PDB entry 7NZ2 | electron microscopy, 11.00 A resolution (very low resolution: no residue pairs are listed; an interface is given only as per-side residue counts) | chains B1 and N1 of the 44 polymer chains in the assembly

== Chain B1 ==
Molecule: Chromosome partition protein MukB
Organism: Photorhabdus thracensis
Reference sequence: A0A0F7LRY2 (A0A0F7LRY2_9GAMM); numbering as in UniProt (aligned over 1-1482)
Chain sequence (1482 residues; row label = number of the first residue in the row):
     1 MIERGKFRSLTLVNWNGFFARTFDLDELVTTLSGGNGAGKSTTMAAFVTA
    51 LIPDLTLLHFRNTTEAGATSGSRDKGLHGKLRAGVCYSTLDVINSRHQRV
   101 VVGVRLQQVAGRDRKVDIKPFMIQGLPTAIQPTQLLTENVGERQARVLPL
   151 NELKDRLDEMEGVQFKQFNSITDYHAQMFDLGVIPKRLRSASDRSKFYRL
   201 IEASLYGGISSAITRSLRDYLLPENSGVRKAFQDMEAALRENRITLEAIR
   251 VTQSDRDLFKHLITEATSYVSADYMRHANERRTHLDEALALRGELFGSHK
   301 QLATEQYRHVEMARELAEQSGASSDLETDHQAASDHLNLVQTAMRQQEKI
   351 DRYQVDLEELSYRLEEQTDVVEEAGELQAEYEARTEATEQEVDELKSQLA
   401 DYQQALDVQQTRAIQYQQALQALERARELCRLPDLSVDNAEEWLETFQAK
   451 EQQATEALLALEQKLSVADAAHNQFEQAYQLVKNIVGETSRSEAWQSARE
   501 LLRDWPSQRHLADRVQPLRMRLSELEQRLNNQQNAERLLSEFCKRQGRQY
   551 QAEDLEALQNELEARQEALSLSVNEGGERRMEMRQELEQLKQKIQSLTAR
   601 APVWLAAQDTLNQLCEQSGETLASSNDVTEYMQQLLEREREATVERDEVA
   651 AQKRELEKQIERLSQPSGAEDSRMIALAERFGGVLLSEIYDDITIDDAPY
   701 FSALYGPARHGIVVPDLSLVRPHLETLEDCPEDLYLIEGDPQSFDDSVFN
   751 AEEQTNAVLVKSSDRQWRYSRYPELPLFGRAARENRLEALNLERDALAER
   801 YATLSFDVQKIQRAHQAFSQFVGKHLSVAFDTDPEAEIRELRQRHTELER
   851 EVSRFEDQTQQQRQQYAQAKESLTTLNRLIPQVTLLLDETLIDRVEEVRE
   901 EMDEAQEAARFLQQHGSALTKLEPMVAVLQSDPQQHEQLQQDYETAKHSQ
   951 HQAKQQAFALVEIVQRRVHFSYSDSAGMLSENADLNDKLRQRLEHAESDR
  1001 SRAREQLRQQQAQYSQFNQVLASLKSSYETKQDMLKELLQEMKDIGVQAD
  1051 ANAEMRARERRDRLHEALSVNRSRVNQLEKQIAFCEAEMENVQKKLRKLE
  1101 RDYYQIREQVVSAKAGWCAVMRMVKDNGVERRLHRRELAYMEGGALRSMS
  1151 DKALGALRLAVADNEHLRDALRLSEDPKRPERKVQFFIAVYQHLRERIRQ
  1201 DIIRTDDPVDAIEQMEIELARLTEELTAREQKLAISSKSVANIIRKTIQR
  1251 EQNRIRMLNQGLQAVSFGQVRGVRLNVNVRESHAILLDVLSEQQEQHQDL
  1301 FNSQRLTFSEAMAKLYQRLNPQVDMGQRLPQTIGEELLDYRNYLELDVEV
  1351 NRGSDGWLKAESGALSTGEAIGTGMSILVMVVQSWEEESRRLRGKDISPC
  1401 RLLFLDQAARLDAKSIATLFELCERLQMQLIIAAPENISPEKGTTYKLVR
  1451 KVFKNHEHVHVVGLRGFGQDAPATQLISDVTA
Not modelled in the structure: 1, 1469-1482
Differences from the reference sequence: engineered mutation Gln1407 (Glu in A0A0F7LRY2)
Bound ions: Mg2+: Ser41 (together with ATP)
Residues lining bound ligands:
  - ATP, molecule 1: Asn16, Asn36, Gly37, Ala38, Gly39, Lys40, Ser41, Thr42, Gly76, Gly79, Lys80, Asp1406, Gln1407, Arg1450
  - ATP, molecule 2: Gln1269, Arg1352, Gly1363, Ala1364, Leu1365, Ser1366, Thr1367, Gly1368, Glu1369
  - 4'-phosphopantetheine (PNS), molecule 1: Leu289, Ala290, Gly293
  - 4'-phosphopantetheine (PNS), molecule 2: Arg839, Arg842, Gln843
Reported in the primary citation:
  - mutagenesis - E1407Q: decreased catalytic activity (citing earlier work)
  - mutagenesis - S1366R, D1406A: abolished growth

== Chain N1 ==
Molecule: matS2 DNA 80 b, oligo FBA769
Sequence (80 nucleotides; row label = number of the first residue in the row):
     1 CTCGCCTGTAAAGTAGGCATTAGTTGTTCGTAGTGCTCGTCTGGCTCTGG
    51 ATTACCCGCCACTGTTACATTGTAACGGCA
Not modelled in the structure: 1-3

== Chain B1 / chain N1 interface ==
At this resolution (11 A) residue pairs are not listed: 12 residues of chain B1 and 6 of chain N1 lie at the interface.

== In short ==
12 residues of chain B1 and 6 residues of chain N1 are in contact. Chain B1 binds ATP and
4'-phosphopantetheine. From the paper: S1366R and D1406A of chain B1 abolish growth; E1407Q of chain B1
reduces catalytic activity.
Chain B1 is Chromosome partition protein MukB (Photorhabdus thracensis) and chain N1 is matS2 DNA 80 b, oligo
FBA769; the structure, Cryo-EM structure of the MukBEF-MatP-DNA tetrad, was determined by electron microscopy
(same publication as 7NYW, 7NYX, 7NYY, 7NYZ, 7NZ0, 7NZ3 and 7NZ4).
